PDB entry 8VIH | X-ray diffraction, 1.55 A resolution | chain A

== Chain A ==
Protein: Sulfoxide synthase EgtB-IV
Source organism: Crocosphaera subtropica ATCC 51142
UniProtKB: B1WTS6 (B1WTS6_CROS5); numbering as in UniProt (aligned over 1-448)
Amino-acid sequence (468 residues; each row starts with the number of its first residue; numbers below 1 keep their minus sign (Met-19 is residue -19)):
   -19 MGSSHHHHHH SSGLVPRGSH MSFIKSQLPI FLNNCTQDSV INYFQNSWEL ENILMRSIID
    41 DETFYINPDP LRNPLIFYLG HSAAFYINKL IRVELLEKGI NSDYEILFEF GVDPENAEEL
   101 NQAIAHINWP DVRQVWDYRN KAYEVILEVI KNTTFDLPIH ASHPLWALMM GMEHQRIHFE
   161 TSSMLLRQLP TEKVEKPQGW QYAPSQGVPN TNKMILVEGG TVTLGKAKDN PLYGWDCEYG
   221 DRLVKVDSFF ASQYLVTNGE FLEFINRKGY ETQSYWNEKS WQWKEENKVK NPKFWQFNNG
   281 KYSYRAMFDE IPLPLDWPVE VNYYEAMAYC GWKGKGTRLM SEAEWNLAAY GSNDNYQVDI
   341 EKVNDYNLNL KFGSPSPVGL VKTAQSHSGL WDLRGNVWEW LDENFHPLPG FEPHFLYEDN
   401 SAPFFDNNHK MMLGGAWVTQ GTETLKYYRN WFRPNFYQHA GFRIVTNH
Disordered / not traced: -19 to -2, 103-106, 334-335
Differences from the reference sequence: expression tag (-19 to 0)
Bound ions: Fe ion: His61, His154, His158 (together with N,N,N-trimethyl-histidine); Na+: Asp372, Leu373, Gly375, Val377, Glu379
Residues lining bound ligands: N,N,N-trimethyl-histidine (AVJ): His61, His154, Ile157, His158, Thr161, Tyr397, Asn400, Tyr428, Asn430, Trp431, Phe432
Reported in the primary citation:
  - binding site for N,N,N-trimethyl-histidine: Arg52, Tyr397
  - catalytic residues: Tyr397 (proposed by the authors, not directly observed)
  - mutagenesis - N400F/F404T/Y428S/N430Y/W431A, N430A, N430A/W431A, W431A: unchanged catalytic activity on N,N,N-trimethyl-histidine
  - mutagenesis - R52A, R52A/Y58F, Y58F: abolished catalytic activity

== In short ==
Chain A binds N,N,N-trimethyl-histidine. His61, His154 and His158 coordinate a Fe ion ion. The Na+ site is
built by Asp372, Leu373, Gly375, Val377 and Glu379. From the paper: the catalytic residue Tyr397; R52A,
R52A/Y58F and Y58F abolish catalytic activity; 7 substitutions were tested in all.
Chain A is Sulfoxide synthase EgtB-IV (Crocosphaera subtropica ATCC 51142); the structure, EgtB-IV from
Crocosphaera subtropica, an ergothioneine-biosynthetic type IV sulfoxide synthase in complex with hercynine,
was determined by X-ray diffraction (same publication as 8VIG, 8VII, 8VIK and 8VIL).
